8HJV - chains 1 and C of the 35 polymer chains in the assembly; structure by electron microscopy, 3.10 A resolution.

[Chain 1]
Molecule: Alpha subunit of light-harvesting 1
Organism: Roseiflexus castenholzii DSM 13941
UniProt: Q83XD1 (Q83XD1_9CHLR); residues 1-42 here = UniProt positions 1-42
Amino-acid sequence (42 residues; row label = number of the first residue in the row):
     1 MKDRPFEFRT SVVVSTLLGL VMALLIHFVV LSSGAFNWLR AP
Unresolved in the structure: 1-6, 42
Residues lining bound ligands:
  - bacteriochlorophyll a (BCL), molecule 1: Phe8, Ser11, Val12
  - bacteriochlorophyll a (BCL), molecule 2: Val13, Thr16, Leu17, Gly19, Leu20, Ala23, His27, Val30, Trp38
  - bacteriochlorophyll a (BCL), molecule 3: Met22, Ala23, Ile26, His27, Val30

[Chain C]
Molecule: Multiheme_cytc domain-containing protein
Organism: Roseiflexus castenholzii DSM 13941
UniProt: A7NQE7 (A7NQE7_ROSCS); numbering as in UniProt (aligned over 1-320)
Amino-acid sequence (320 residues; each row starts with the number of its first residue):
     1 MIQQPPTLFP EITNTVRGRF YIVAGIISVV MAVASIAIFW WIFYTITPAP APPLQNPIYV
    61 NYTQEPTDYI SAESLAAMNA YIQANPQPQA VQVLKGMTTA QISAYMVAQV SGGLKVDCSY
   121 CHNIANFAQQ DGYPNAAKKV TARKMMLMSA DLNQNYTAKL PASVGGYQIT CATCHNGKAA
   181 GLEPYPIEIM NTLPNDWRLP LELDYPGGLV VTGRKDVSNH EVEQNQFAMY HMNVSMGQGC
   241 TFCHNARYFP SYEIAQKNHS IIMLQMTKHI QETYVAPGGR IADGIMAGKS PSCWLCHQGA
   301 NIPPGAAKPG QVPAVLSSTP
Unresolved in the structure: 1-29
Glycans and other covalent adducts: heme (HEM) linked to Cys118, Cys121, Cys171, Cys174, Cys293, Cys296
Bound ions: heme Fe (4 sites), coordinated by Met106, His122, Met145, His175, Met229, His244, Met263, His297
Residues lining bound ligands:
  - bacteriochlorophyll a (BCL): Ile38, Trp41, Ile42, Ile46
  - heme (HEM), molecule 1: Ile70, Met78, Tyr81, Pro88, Gln89, Ala90, Val91, Gln92, Val93, Leu94, Thr99, Ile102, Ser103, Met106, Val110, Ser111, Val116, Asp117, Tyr120, His122, Phe127, Ala128, Lys139, Ala142, Arg143, Met146
  - heme (HEM), molecule 2: Val110, Leu114, Tyr120, Lys138, Thr141, Ala142, Met145, Met146, Met148, Ser149, Thr170, Thr173, His175, Ala179, Ala180, Gly181, Leu182, Met286, Ala287, Lys289
  - heme (HEM), molecule 3: Thr157, Val164, Gly165, Gly166, Tyr167, Ile169, Thr173, Met232, Met236, Phe242, Gln256, His259, Ser260, Met263, Leu264, Met266, Thr267, His297, Asn301, Ile302, Pro303, Ala306
  - heme (HEM), molecule 4: Gly207, Gly208, Leu209, Val210, Val211, Thr212, Asn225, Gln226, Met229, Tyr230, Met232, Asn233, Met236, Gly239, Cys240, Cys243, His244, Phe249, Pro250, Lys257, Ser260, Ile261

[Interface between chain 1 and chain C]
Pairs across the interface (9):
  Met22(1) - Ser35(C)
  Ile26(1) - Ile42(C)  hydrophobic
  Val29(1) - Phe39(C)  hydrophobic
  Val29(1) - Phe43(C)  hydrophobic
  Val29(1) - Ile46(C)  hydrophobic
  Val30(1) - Ile46(C)  hydrophobic
  Ser33(1) - Ile46(C)
  Ser33(1) - Pro48(C)
  Ala35(1) - Ile46(C)
Also at the interface, not in a pair above, chain 1 (8 interface residues in all): Leu18, Phe36
Also at the interface, not in a pair above, chain C (9 interface residues in all): Met31, Ile36, Thr47

[Summary]
The interface between chain 1 and chain C involves 8 residues on one side and 9 on the other. One
bacteriochlorophyll a molecule is bound between chain 1 and chain C. Bound to chain 1: 3 copies of
bacteriochlorophyll a. Chain C binds heme.
Here chain 1 is Alpha subunit of light-harvesting 1 and chain C is Multiheme_cytc domain-containing protein,
both from Roseiflexus castenholzii DSM 13941. Entry 8HJV (Cryo-EM structure of carotenoid-depleted RC-LH
complex from Roseiflexus castenholzii at 10,000 lux) was determined by electron microscopy together with 8HJU,
8J5O and 8J5P from the same study.
